Entry 2GHC (X-ray diffraction, 1.25 A resolution); this record covers chain X.

Chain X:
Protein: cytosolic ascorbate peroxidase 1
Organism: Glycine max
Notes: EC 1.11.1.11
UniProt: Q43758 (Q43758_SOYBN); numbering as in UniProt (aligned over 2-250)
Amino-acid sequence (261 residues; each row starts with the number of its first residue; numbers below 1 keep their minus sign (Met-10 is residue -10)):
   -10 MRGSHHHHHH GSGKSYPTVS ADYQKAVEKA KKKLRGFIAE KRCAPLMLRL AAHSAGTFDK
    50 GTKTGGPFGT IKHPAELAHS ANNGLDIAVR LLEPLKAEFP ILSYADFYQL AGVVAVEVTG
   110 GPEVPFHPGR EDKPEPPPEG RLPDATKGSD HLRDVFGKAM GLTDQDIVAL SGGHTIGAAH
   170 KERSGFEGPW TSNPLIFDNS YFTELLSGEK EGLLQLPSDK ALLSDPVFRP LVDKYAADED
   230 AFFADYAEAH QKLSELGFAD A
Not modelled in the structure: -10 to 0, 250
Differences from the reference sequence: expression tag (-10 to 1); engineered mutation Ala41 (Trp in Q43758)
Metal / ion sites: heme Fe: His163 (together with nitric oxide); Na+: Thr164, Thr180, Asn182, Ile185, Asp187, Ser189
Ligand contacts: heme / nitric oxide: Pro34, Leu35, Leu37, Arg38, Ala41, His42, Pro132, Asp133, Ala134, Leu141, Phe145, Leu159, Ser160, Gly162, His163, Ile165, Gly166, Ala167, Ala168, His169, Arg172, Ser173, Gly174, Phe175, Trp179, Leu205, Ser207, Tyr235, Leu242

Summary:
Ligands of chain X: heme / nitric oxide. Thr164, Thr180, Asn182, Ile185, Asp187 and Ser189 coordinate Na+.
Chain X is cytosolic ascorbate peroxidase 1 (Glycine max); the structure, Conformational mobility in the
active site of a heme peroxidase, was determined by X-ray diffraction together with 2GGN, 2GHD, 2GHE, 2GHH and
2GHK from the same study.
